Entry 7V0W (X-ray diffraction, 2.66 A resolution); this record covers chains C and I of the 6 polymer chains in the assembly.

== Chain C ==
Protein: Cyclic GMP-AMP synthase
Organism: Mus musculus
Notes: EC 2.7.7.86
UniProtKB: Q8C6L5 (CGAS_MOUSE); residue numbers follow UniProt; this construct covers 147-507
Sequence (364 residues; each row starts with the number of its first residue):
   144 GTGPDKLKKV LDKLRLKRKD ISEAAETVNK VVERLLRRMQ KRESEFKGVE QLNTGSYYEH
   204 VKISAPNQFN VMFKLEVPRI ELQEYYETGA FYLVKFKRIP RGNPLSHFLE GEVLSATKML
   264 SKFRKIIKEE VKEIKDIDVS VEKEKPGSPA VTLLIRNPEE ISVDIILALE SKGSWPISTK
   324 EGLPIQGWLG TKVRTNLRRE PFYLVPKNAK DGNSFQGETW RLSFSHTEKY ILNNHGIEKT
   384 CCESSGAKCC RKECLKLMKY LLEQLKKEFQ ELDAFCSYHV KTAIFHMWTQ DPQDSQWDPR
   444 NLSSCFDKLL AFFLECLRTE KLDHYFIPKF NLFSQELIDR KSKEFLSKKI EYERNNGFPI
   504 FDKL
Disordered / not traced: 144-148, 240-248, 253-255, 353-358, 507
Differences from the reference sequence: expression tag (144-146); engineered mutation Gln211 (Glu in Q8C6L5), Asn213 (Asp in Q8C6L5)
Metal / ion sites: Mn2+: Gln211, Asn213 (together with GTP); Zn2+: His378, Cys384, Cys385, Cys392
Small-molecule neighbours: adenosine monophosphate / GTP: Gly198, Ser199, Glu202, Lys205, Gln211, Asn213, Met215, Ser291, Pro292, Ala293, Asp307, Ile309, Val348, Lys350, Arg364, Leu365, Ser366, Ser368, Lys402, Cys419, Ser420, Tyr421, Lys424, His467
Swiss-Prot annotation at these positions:
  - region: Lys372 to Lys395 (DNA-binding)
  - motif: Leu154 to Leu159 (Nuclear export signal), Asp281 to Ser291 (Nuclear localization signal)
  - binding site (GTP): Thr197, Asp307, Arg364 to Glu371
  - binding site (ATP): Ser199, Glu371, Lys402, Ser420 to Lys424
  - binding site (2',3'-cGAMP): Gly290, Asp307, Lys350, Arg364 to Ser366
  - binding site (Mg(2+)): Asp307
  - binding site (Zn(2+)): His378, Cys384, Cys385, Cys392
  - site: Arg241 (Arginine-anchor), Asp307, Ile308 (Cleavage)
  - modified residue: Lys156 (N6-lactoyllysine), Glu176 (PolyADP-ribosyl glutamic acid), Ser199 (Phosphoserine), Tyr201 (Phosphotyrosine), Glu272 (5-glutamyl polyglutamate), Ser291 (Phosphoserine), Glu302 (5-glutamyl glutamate), Lys372 (N6-acetyllysine), Lys382 (N6-acetyllysine), Lys402 (N6-acetyllysine), Ser420 (Phosphoserine), Lys491 (N6-methyllysine)
  - lipidation (S-palmitoyl cysteine): Cys392, Cys393, Cys459
  - cross-link (Glycyl lysine isopeptide (Lys-Gly)): Lys217 (interchain with G-Cter in SUMO), Lys271 (interchain with G-Cter in ubiquitin), Lys335 (interchain with G-Cter in SUMO), Lys372 (interchain with G-Cter in SUMO), Lys382 (interchain with G-Cter in SUMO), Lys399 (interchain with G-Cter in ubiquitin), Lys402 (interchain with G-Cter in ubiquitin), Lys409 (interchain with G-Cter in ubiquitin), Lys410 (interchain with G-Cter in ubiquitin), Lys464 (interchain with G-Cter in SUMO)
  - mutagenesis: Lys156 (K156Q: Mimics lactylation; knockin mice show higher mortality following HSV-1 infection), Asn172 (N172K: Induces alteration of the DNA-binding surface and leads to decreased synthesis of cyclic GMP-AMP (cGAMP); when associated with L-180), Glu176 (E176A: Abolished poly-ADP-ribosylation by PARP1, stimulating interferon production in knockin mice), Arg180 (R180L: Induces alteration of the DNA-binding surface and leads to decreased synthesis of cyclic GMP-AMP (cGAMP); when associated with K-182), Gly198 (G198A: Abolishes stimulation of interferon production; when associated with A-199), Ser199 (S199A: Abolishes stimulation of interferon production; when associated with A-199), Tyr201 (Y201E: Phosphomimetic mutant; reduced translocation to the nucleus following treatment with etoposide), Lys217 (K217R: Reduced sumoylation), Arg222 (R222E: Impaired tethering to chromatin, leading to constitutive activation in the absence of DNA), Lys238 (K238E: Does not affect interaction with nucleosomes), Lys240 (K240E: Impaired tethering to chromatin, leading to constitutive activation in the absence of DNA), Arg241 (R241E: Abolished tethering to chromatin, leading to strong constitutive activation in the absence of DNA), 28 further mutagenesis entries in UniProt
From the paper describing this entry:
  - binding site for adenosine monophosphate: Asp307, Ser366
  - catalytic residues: Asp307
  - binding site for the ligand GTP: Cys419
  - mutagenesis - E211Q/D213N/K382E: decreased binding to dsDNA
  - specificity-determining residues: His467 (proposed by the authors, not directly observed)
  - mutagenesis - R364A (33-fold), H467A: decreased catalytic activity on ATP/GTP
  - mutagenesis - H467A (2-fold): increased catalytic activity on GTP/GTP
  - specificity-determining residues: Ile309, Arg364
  - mutagenesis - R364A (10-fold): decreased catalytic activity on GTP/GTP
  - mutagenesis - R364A (4-fold): increased catalytic activity on ATP/ATP
  - mutagenesis - E211Q/D213N: abolished catalytic activity

== Chain I ==
Molecule: Palindromic DNA18
Sequence (18 nucleotides; numbered 1 to 18; the number before each row is that of its first residue):
     1 ATCTGTACAT GTACAGAT

== How chain C and chain I interact ==
Pairs across the interface - 10 pairs, chain C then chain I:
  Arg158(C) - DT12(I)  salt bridge to the phosphate
  Leu159(C) - DT12(I)  sugar contact
  Lys160(C) - DA13(I)  phosphate contact
  Arg161(C) - DT12(I)  hydrogen bond to the phosphate
  Arg161(C) - DA13(I)  hydrogen bond to the phosphate
  Lys184(C) - DT2(I)  sugar contact
  His203(C) - DT10(I)  phosphate contact
  His203(C) - DG11(I)  phosphate contact
  Glu386(C) - DT10(I)  phosphate contact
  Lys395(C) - DG11(I)  salt bridge to the phosphate
Other interface residues (no listed pair), chain C (12 interface residues in all): Ile164, Gln183, Cys385, Lys399
Other interface residues (no listed pair), chain I (6 interface residues in all): DC3

== Summary ==
Chain C and chain I form an interface of 12 and 6 residues respectively; the contacts include 2 hydrogen bonds
and 2 salt bridges. Polar contacts include Arg161(C)-DT12(I), Arg161(C)-DA13(I) and Arg158(C)-DT12(I). The
paper reports the catalytic residue Asp307(C); R364A and H467A of chain C reduce catalytic activity on
ATP/GTP; 4 substitutions were tested in all.
Here chain C is Cyclic GMP-AMP synthase (Mus musculus) and chain I is Palindromic DNA18. Entry 7V0W (Structure
of Ternary Complex of cGAS with dsDNA and Bound 5 -pppG(2,5 )pA) was determined by X-ray diffraction together
with 7UUX, 7UXW, 7UYQ, 7UYZ, 7UZR, 8EAE and 14 further entries from the same study.
